PDB entry 4ESJ | X-ray diffraction, 2.05 A resolution | chains A and D of the 3 polymer chains in the assembly

[Chain A]
Name: Type-2 restriction enzyme DpnI
Source organism: Streptococcus pneumoniae
Notes: EC 3.1.21.4
Reference sequence: P0A460 (T2D1_STRR6); residue numbers follow UniProt; this construct covers 1-254
Chain sequence (257 residues; numbered -2 to 254; the number before each row is that of its first residue; numbers below 1 keep their minus sign (Gly-2 is residue -2)):
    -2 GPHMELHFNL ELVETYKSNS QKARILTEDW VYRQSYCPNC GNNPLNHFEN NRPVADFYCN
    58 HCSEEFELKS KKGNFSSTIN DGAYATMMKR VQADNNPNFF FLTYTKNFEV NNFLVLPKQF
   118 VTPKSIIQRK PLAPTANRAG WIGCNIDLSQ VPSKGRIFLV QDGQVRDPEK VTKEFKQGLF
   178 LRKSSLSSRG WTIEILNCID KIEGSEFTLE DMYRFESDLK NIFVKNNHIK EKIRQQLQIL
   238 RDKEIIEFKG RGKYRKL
Unresolved in the structure: -2, 46-49, 131-136
Sequence notes: expression tag (-2 to 0); engineered mutation Asn134 (Arg in P0A460)
Reported in the primary citation:
  - catalytic residues: Glu25, Asp53, Glu64, Lys66
  - mutagenesis - P50A, E228A, K229A, R231A, Q232A, Q235A: unchanged catalytic activity
  - mutagenesis - D53A, E64A, K66A: abolished catalytic activity
  - mutagenesis - Q18A, R21A, L65A, R126A, R135A, W138A: decreased catalytic activity
  - binding site for the 10-nt DNA strand: Glu228, Arg231, Gln235
  - binding site for the 10-nt DNA strand (chain D): Lys229, Gln232
  - mutagenesis - R231A: abolished binding to hemi-methylated or non-methylated DNA

[Chain D]
Molecule: 10-nt DNA strand
Sequence (10 nucleotides; each row starts with the number of its first residue):
     1 CTGGXTCCAG
Modified / non-standard residues: 6MA (N6-methyl-deoxy-adenosine-5'-monophosphate) at position 5

[Chain A / chain D interface]
Residue-residue contacts (18):
  Ser182(A) - DT2(D)  hydrogen bond to the phosphate
  Ser182(A) - DG3(D)  hydrogen bond to the phosphate
  Ser184(A) - DG3(D)  phosphate contact
  Ser185(A) - DG3(D)  hydrogen bond to the phosphate
  Trp188(A) - DG4(D)  hydrogen bond to the phosphate
  Lys222(A) - DG4(D)  sugar contact
  Asn223(A) - DG4(D)  hydrogen bond to the phosphate
  Asn223(A) - 6MA_5(D)  phosphate contact
  Asn224(A) - 6MA_5(D)  hydrogen bond to the phosphate
  His225(A) - 6MA_5(D)  salt bridge to the phosphate
  His225(A) - DT6(D)  salt bridge to the phosphate
  Glu228(A) - 6MA_5(D)  base contact
  Glu228(A) - DT6(D)  base contact
  Lys229(A) - DG3(D)  base contact
  Lys229(A) - DG4(D)  hydrogen bond to the base
  Lys229(A) - 6MA_5(D)  base contact
  Gln232(A) - DG4(D)  hydrogen bond to the base
  Gln232(A) - 6MA_5(D)  base contact
Other interface residues (no listed pair), chain A (13 interface residues in all): Phe220, Arg231
Other interface residues (no listed pair), chain D (6 interface residues in all): DC7

[In short]
13 residues of chain A face 6 of chain D across their interface, with 8 hydrogen bonds and 2 salt bridges.
Among the polar pairs are Lys229(A)-DG4(D), Gln232(A)-DG4(D) and Ser182(A)-DT2(D). From the paper: catalytic
residues Glu25(A), Asp53(A) and Glu64(A) among others; Q18A, R21A and L65A of chain A, among others, reduce
catalytic activity; 15 substitutions were tested in all.
Chain A is Type-2 restriction enzyme DpnI (Streptococcus pneumoniae) and chain D is a 10-nt DNA strand; the
structure, RESTRICTION ENDONUCLEASE DpnI IN COMPLEX WITH TARGET DNA, was determined by X-ray diffraction.
